Entry 3QOW (X-ray diffraction, 2.10 A resolution); this record covers chain A.

[Chain A]
Protein: Histone-lysine N-methyltransferase
From: Homo sapiens
Notes: EC 2.1.1.43
Reference sequence: Q8TEK3 (DOT1L_HUMAN); residue numbers follow UniProt; this construct covers 1-416
Amino-acid sequence (426 residues; each row starts with the number of its first residue; numbers below 1 keep their minus sign (Met-9 is residue -9)):
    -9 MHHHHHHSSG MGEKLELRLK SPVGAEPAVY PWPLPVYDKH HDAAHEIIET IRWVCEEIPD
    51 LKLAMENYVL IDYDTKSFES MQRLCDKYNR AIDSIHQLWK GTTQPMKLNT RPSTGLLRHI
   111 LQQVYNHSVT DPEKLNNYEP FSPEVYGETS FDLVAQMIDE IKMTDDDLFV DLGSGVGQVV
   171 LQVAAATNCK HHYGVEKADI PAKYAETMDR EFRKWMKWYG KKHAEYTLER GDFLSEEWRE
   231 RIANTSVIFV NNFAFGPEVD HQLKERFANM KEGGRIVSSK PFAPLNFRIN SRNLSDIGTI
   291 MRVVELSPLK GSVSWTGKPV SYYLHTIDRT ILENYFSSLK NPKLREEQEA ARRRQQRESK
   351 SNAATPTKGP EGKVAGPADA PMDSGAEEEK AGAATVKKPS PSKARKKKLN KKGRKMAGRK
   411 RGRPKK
Disordered / not traced: -9 to 3, 59, 301-304, 331-416
Sequence notes: expression tag (-9 to 0)
Small-molecule neighbours: S-adenosylmethionine (SAM): Pro133, Glu134, Val135, Tyr136, Gly137, Glu138, Thr139, Asp161, Gly163, Ser164, Gly165, Gln168, Val169, Val185, Glu186, Lys187, Ala188, Pro191, Gly221, Asp222, Phe223, Leu224, Phe239, Asn241, Phe245
Curated features (UniProtKB/Swiss-Prot):
  - region: Pro391 to Lys416 (Required for interaction with nucleosomes and DNA)
  - binding site (S-adenosyl-L-methionine): Tyr136 to Thr139, Phe159 to Gln168, Glu186, Asp222, Phe223
  - modified residue (Phosphoserine): Ser297, Ser374
  - natural variant: Cys45 (C45G: Found in a patient with developmental delay and intellectual disability; uncertain significance), Thr100 (T100M: Found in a patient with developmental delay and intellectual disability), Glu123 (E123K: Found in patients with developmental delay and intellectual disability), Glu129 (E129K: Found in a patient with developmental delay and intellectual disability)
  - mutagenesis: Gly163 to Gly165 (Abolishes methyltransferase activity), Asn241 (N241A/D: Loss of activity), Tyr312 (Y312A: Loss of activity; Y312F: No effect)

[In short]
Chain A binds S-adenosylmethionine. Curated annotation (UniProt) lists 17 S-adenosyl-L-methionine-binding
residues and 5 mutagenesis sites.
Chain A is Histone-lysine N-methyltransferase (Homo sapiens); the structure, DOT1L Structure in complex with
SAM, was determined by X-ray diffraction together with 3QOX from the same study.
